Entry 4NM5 (X-ray diffraction, 2.30 A resolution); this record covers chains A and B of the 3 polymer chains in the assembly.

Chain A:
Protein: GSK3B protein
Source organism: Homo sapiens
Notes: EC 2.7.11.26
Reference sequence: Q6FI27 (Q6FI27_HUMAN); residues 13-383 here = UniProt positions 13-383
Chain sequence (377 residues; each row starts with the number of its first residue):
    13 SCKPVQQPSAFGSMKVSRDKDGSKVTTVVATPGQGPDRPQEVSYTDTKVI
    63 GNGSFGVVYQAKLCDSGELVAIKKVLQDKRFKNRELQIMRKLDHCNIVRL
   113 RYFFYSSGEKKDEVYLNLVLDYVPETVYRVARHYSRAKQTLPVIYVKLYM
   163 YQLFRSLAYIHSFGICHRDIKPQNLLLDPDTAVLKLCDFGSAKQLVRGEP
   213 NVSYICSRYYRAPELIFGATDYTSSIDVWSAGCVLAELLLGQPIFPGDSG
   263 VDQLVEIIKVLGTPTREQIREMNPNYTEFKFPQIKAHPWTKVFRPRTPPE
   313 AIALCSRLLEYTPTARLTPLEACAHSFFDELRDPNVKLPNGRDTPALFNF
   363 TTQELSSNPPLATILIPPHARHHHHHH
Unresolved in the structure: 13-23, 385-389
Sequence notes: expression tag (384-389)
Bound ions: Mg2+ site 1: N186, D200 (together with ADP); Mg2+ site 2: D200 (together with ADP)
Residues lining bound ligands: ADP (adenosine-5'-diphosphate): I62, F67, V70, A83, K85, V110, L132, D133, Y134, V135, T138, R141, Q185, N186, L188, C199, D200
From the paper describing this entry:
  - conformationally variable residues (loop rearrangement, side-chain flip): F93, V214, Y216
  - contacts within the chain: D90-R92 (hydrogen bond)

Chain B:
Protein: Axin-1
Source organism: Homo sapiens
Reference sequence: O15169 (AXIN1_HUMAN); residue numbers follow UniProt; this construct covers 383-402
Chain sequence (24 residues; numbered 379 to 402; the number before each row is that of its first residue):
   379 GGILVEPQKFAEELIHRLEAVQRT
Unresolved in the structure: 379-382, 402
Sequence notes: expression tag (379-382)
Swiss-Prot annotation at these positions:
  - mutagenesis: V383 (V383A: Loss of interaction with SIAH1. Decreased SIAH1-induced proteasome-mediated ubiquitin-dependent degradation of AXIN1. No effect on interaction with GSK3B), P385 (P385A: Loss of interaction with SIAH1. Decreased SIAH1-induced proteasome-mediated ubiquitin-dependent degradation of AXIN1. No effect on interaction with GSK3B)

How chain A and chain B interact:
Pairs across the interface (23; chain A residue first):
  I228(A) with F388(B)
  F229(A) with F388(B), hydrophobic
  V263(A) with F388(B), hydrophobic; E391(B); R395(B)
  D264(A) with R395(B), salt bridge
  L266(A) with L392(B), hydrophobic
  V267(A) with R395(B)
  I270(A) with L396(B), hydrophobic
  Y288(A) with P385(B); F388(B), hydrophobic
  F291(A) with P385(B); Q386(B); A389(B), hydrophobic
  K292(A) with I393(B)
  F293(A) with A389(B), hydrophobic; L392(B), hydrophobic; I393(B), hydrophobic
  P294(A) with L396(B), hydrophobic; E397(B); Q400(B)
  Q295(A) with Q400(B)
  I296(A) with L396(B), hydrophobic
Interface residues without a listed pair, chain A (16 interface residues in all): K271, N287
Interface residues without a listed pair, chain B (13 interface residues in all): E384, V399

In short:
16 residues of chain A and 13 residues of chain B are in contact, with 1 salt bridge. The salt-bridged pair is
D264(A)-R395(B). Ligands of chain A: ADP. From UniProt: 2 mutagenesis sites on chain B. The paper reports
conformational variability at F93(A), V214(A) and Y216(A); contacts within the chain involving D90(A) and
R92(A).
Chain A is GSK3B protein and chain B is Axin-1, both from Homo sapiens; the structure, Crystal structure of
GSK-3/Axin complex bound to phosphorylated Wnt receptor LRP6 c-motif, was determined by X-ray diffraction
(same publication as 4NM0, 4NM3, 4NM7 and 4NU1).
